Entry 6X4W (electron microscopy, 3.80 A resolution); this record covers chains A and Q of the 9 polymer chains in the assembly.

Chain A:
Protein: Transcription-repair-coupling factor
Source organism: Escherichia coli
Notes: EC 3.6.4.-
Reference sequence: A0A024L3Y3 (A0A024L3Y3_ECOLX); numbering as in UniProt (aligned over 1-1148)
Amino-acid sequence (1148 residues; each row starts with the number of its first residue):
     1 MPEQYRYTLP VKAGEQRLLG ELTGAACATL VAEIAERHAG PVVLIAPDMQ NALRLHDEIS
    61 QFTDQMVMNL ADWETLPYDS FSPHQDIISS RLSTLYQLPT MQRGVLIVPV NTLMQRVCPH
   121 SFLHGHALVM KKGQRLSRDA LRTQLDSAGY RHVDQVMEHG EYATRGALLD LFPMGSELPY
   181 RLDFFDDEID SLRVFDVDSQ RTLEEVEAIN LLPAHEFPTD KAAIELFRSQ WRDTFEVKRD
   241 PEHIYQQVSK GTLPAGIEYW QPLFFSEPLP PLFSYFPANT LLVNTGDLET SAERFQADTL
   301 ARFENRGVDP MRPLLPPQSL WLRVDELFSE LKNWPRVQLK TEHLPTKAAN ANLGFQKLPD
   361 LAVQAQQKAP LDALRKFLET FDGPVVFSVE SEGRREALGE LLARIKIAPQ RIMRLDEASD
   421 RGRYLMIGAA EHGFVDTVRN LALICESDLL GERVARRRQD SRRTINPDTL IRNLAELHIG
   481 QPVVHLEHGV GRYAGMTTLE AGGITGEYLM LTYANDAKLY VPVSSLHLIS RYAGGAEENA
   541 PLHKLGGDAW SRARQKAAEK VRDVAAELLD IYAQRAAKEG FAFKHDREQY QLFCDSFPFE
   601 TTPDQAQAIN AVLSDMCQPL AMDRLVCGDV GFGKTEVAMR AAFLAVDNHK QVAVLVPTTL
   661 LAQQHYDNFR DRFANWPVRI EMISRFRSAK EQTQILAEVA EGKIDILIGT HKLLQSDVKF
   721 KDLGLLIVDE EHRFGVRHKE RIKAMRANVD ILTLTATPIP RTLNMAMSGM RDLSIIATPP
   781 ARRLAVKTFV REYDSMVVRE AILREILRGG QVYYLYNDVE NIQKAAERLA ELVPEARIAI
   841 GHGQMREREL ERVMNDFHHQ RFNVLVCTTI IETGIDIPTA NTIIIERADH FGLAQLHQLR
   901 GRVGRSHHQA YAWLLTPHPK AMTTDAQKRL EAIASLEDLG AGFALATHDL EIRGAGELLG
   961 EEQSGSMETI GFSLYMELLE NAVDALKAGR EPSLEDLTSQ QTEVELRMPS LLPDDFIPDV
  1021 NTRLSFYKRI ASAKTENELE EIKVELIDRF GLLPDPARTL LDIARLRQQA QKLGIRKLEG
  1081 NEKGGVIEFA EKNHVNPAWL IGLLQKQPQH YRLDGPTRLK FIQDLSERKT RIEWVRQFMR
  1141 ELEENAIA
Not modelled in the structure: 1-3, 1148
Residues lining bound ligands: ADP (adenosine-5'-diphosphate): Phe597, Phe599, Glu600, Thr601, Thr602, Gln605, Val630, Gly631, Phe632, Gly633, Lys634, Thr635, Glu636, Pro780

Chain Q:
Molecule: 64-nt DNA strand
Sequence (64 nucleotides; row label = number of the first residue in the row):
     1 CCCAACGGCA CCGCTGCAAG GAATAGGATA CTTGCGGGCT AGGCTCTTAT GGCGGCGAAT
    61 ACCC
Not modelled in the structure: 1-9, 42-48

Chain A / chain Q interface:
Contacting residue pairs (20; chain A residue first):
  Lys690(A) with DA23(Q), salt bridge to the phosphate
  Gly735(A) with DT32(Q), phosphate contact; DT33(Q), phosphate contact
  His738(A) with DT32(Q), sugar contact
  Ile759(A) with DG34(Q), phosphate contact
  Arg846(A) with DG26(Q), phosphate contact
  Arg887(A) with DG37(Q), salt bridge to the phosphate
  Asp889(A) with DG36(Q), sugar contact
  His890(A) with DG36(Q), sugar contact
  Phe891(A) with DC35(Q), sugar contact
  Gly892(A) with DG34(Q), phosphate contact; DC35(Q), sugar contact
  Thr923(A) with DG36(Q), hydrogen bond to the phosphate
  Arg929(A) with DC35(Q), hydrogen bond to the phosphate; DG36(Q), salt bridge to the phosphate
  Arg953(A) with DG34(Q), salt bridge to the phosphate; DC35(Q), salt bridge to the phosphate
  Glu961(A) with DT33(Q), phosphate contact
  Gln963(A) with DT33(Q), hydrogen bond to the phosphate
  Ser964(A) with DG34(Q), phosphate contact
Other interface residues (no listed pair), chain A (20 interface residues in all): His732, Arg733, Asp925, Ala926
Other interface residues (no listed pair), chain Q (9 interface residues in all): DC31

Overview:
The interface between chain A and chain Q involves 20 residues on one side and 9 on the other, with 3 hydrogen
bonds and 5 salt bridges. Polar contacts include Thr923(A)-DG36(Q), Arg929(A)-DC35(Q) and Gln963(A)-DT33(Q).
Chain A binds ADP.
Chain A is Transcription-repair-coupling factor (Escherichia coli) and chain Q is a 64-nt DNA strand; the
structure, Mfd-bound E.coli RNA polymerase elongation complex - III state, was determined by electron
microscopy, deposited together with 6X26, 6X2F, 6X2N, 6X43, 6X4Y and 6X50.
